Entry 7ZO3 (X-ray diffraction, 1.43 A resolution); this record covers chain A.

[Chain A]
Name: Metallo-beta-lactamase L1
Organism: Stenotrophomonas maltophilia
Notes: EC 3.5.2.6
Reference sequence: P52700 (BLA1_STEMA); residues 1-269 here correspond to UniProt positions 22-290 (UniProt number = residue number + 21)
Chain sequence (271 residues; row label = number of the first residue in the row; numbers below 1 keep their minus sign (Gly-1 is residue -1)):
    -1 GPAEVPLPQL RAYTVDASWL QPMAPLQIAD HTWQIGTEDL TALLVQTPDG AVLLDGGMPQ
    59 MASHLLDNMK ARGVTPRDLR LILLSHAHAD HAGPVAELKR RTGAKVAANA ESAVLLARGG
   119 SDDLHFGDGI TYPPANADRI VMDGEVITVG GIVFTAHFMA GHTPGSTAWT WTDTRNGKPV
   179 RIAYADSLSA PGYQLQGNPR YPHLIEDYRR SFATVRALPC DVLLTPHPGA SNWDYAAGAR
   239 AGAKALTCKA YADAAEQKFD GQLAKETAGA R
Unresolved in the structure: -1 to 1, 268-269
Construct notes: expression tag (-1 to 0)
UniProt features mapped onto this chain:
  - binding site (Zn(2+)): His84, His86, Asp88, His89, His160, His225
  - binding site (substrate): Asp184
Disulfides: Cys218-Cys246
Ion coordination: Zn2+ site 1: His84, His86, His160 (together with hydrolysed tebipenem); Zn2+ site 2: Asp88, His89, His225 (together with hydrolysed tebipenem)
Ligand contacts: hydrolysed tebipenem (JNQ; (2S,3R,4S)-2-[(2S,3R)-1,3-bis(oxidanyl)-1-oxidanylidene-butan-2-yl]-4-[1-(4,5-dihydro-1,3-thiazol-2-yl)azetidin-3-yl]sulfanyl-3-methyl-3,4-dihydro-2H-pyrrole-5-carboxylic acid): Tyr11, Trp17, His84, His86, Asp88, His89, Phe124, Ile128, His160, Ser185, Ser187, Pro189, His225, Gly227, Ala228

[Overview]
Bound to chain A: hydrolysed tebipenem. His84, His86 and His160 coordinate Zn2+ site 1. Asp88, His89 and
His225 coordinate Zn2+ site 2. UniProt lists 6 Zn2+-binding residues and substrate-binding residue Asp184.
Chain A is Metallo-beta-lactamase L1 (Stenotrophomonas maltophilia); the structure, L1 metallo-beta-lactamase
in complex with hydrolysed tebipenem, was determined by X-ray diffraction (same publication as 7ZO2, 7ZO4,
7ZO5, 7ZO6 and 7ZO7).
